PDB entry 7APD | electron microscopy, 3.90 A resolution | chains D and P of the 10 polymer chains in the assembly

Chain D:
Molecule: Replication protein E1
From: Bovine papillomavirus
Notes: EC 3.6.4.12
UniProt: P03116 (VE1_BPV1); residue numbers follow UniProt; this construct covers 308-605
Chain sequence (298 residues; row label = number of the first residue in the row):
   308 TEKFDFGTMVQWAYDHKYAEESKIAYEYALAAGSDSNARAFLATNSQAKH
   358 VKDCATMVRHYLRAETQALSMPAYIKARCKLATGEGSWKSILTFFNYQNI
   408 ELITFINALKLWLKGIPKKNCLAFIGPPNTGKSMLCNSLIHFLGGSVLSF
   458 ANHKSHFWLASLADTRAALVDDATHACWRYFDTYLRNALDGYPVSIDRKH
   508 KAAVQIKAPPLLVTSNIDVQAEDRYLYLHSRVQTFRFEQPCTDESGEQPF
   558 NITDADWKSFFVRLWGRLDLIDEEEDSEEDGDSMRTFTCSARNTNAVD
Disordered / not traced: 595-605
Curated features (UniProtKB/Swiss-Prot):
  - binding site (ATP): Gly433 to Ser440
  - cross-link: Lys514 (Glycyl lysine isopeptide (Lys-Gly) (interchain with G-Cter in SUMO))
What the authors report for this chain:
  - binding site for the 36-nt DNA strand: Lys310, Thr351 to Ser353
  - mutagenesis - K310A, N352G, N352K: decreased catalytic activity
  - binding site for the 40-nt DNA strand (chain P): Lys506, His507

Chain P:
Molecule: 40-nt DNA strand
Sequence (40 nucleotides; row label = number of the first residue in the row):
     1 TGTATTTCACACCGCACCTCAGCGCGTTTTTTTTTTTTTT

Chain D / chain P interface:
Contacting residue pairs (6; chain D residue first):
  Phe464(D) with DT30(P), phosphate contact
  Arg505(D) with DT30(P), phosphate contact
  Lys506(D) with DT30(P), hydrogen bond to the phosphate; DT31(P), salt bridge to the phosphate
  His507(D) with DT29(P), hydrogen bond to the base; DT30(P), hydrogen bond to the phosphate
Other interface residues (no listed pair), chain D (5 interface residues in all): Ser462
Other interface residues (no listed pair), chain P (4 interface residues in all): DT28

Summary:
5 residues of chain D and 4 residues of chain P are in contact, with 3 hydrogen bonds and 1 salt bridge. Polar
contacts include His507(D)-DT29(P), Lys506(D)-DT30(P) and His507(D)-DT30(P). The paper reports a binding site
for the 36-nt DNA strand at Lys310(D) and Thr351(D); K310A, N352G and N352K of chain D reduce catalytic
activity.
Chain D is Replication protein E1 (Bovine papillomavirus) and chain P is a 40-nt DNA strand; the structure,
Bovine Papillomavirus E1 DNA helicase-replication fork complex, was determined by electron microscopy.
